9FBK - chain A; structure by X-ray diffraction, 1.70 A resolution.

Chain A:
Name: Hypothetical (Diheme) protein
Source organism: Candidatus Kuenenia
UniProtKB: Q1PZE6 (Q1PZE6_KUEST); residue numbers follow UniProt; this construct covers 1-316
Sequence (316 residues; row label = number of the first residue in the row):
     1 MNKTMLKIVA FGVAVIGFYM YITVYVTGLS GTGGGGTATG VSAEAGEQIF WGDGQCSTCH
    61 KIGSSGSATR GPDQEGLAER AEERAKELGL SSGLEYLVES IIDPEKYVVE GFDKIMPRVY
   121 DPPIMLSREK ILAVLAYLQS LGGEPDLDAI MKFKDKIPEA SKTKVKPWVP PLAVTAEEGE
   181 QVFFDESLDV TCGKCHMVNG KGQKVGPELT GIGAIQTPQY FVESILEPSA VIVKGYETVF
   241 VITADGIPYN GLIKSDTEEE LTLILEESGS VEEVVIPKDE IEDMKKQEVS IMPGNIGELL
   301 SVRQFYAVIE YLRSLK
Not modelled in the structure: 1-38
Covalent attachments: heme c (HEC) linked to C56, C59, C192, C195
Bound ions: heme c Fe site 1: H60, M116; Ca2+ site 1: S91, E95, E272; Ca2+ site 2: P104, Y107 (together with heme c); heme c Fe site 2: H196, M292; Ca2+ site 3: P228, V231 (together with heme c); Ca2+ site 4: E259, D279; Ca2+ site 5 near E266 (its only coordinating residue here)
Small-molecule neighbours:
  - heme c (HEC), molecule 1: G54, Q55, T58, H60, R70, G71, P72, Q74, L77, R80, R84, Y96, L97, S100, I101, P104, Y107, V108, V109, F112, D113, I115, M116, P117, V119, L126, V134, L138, I215, Q216
  - heme c (HEC), molecule 2: R70, I115, F183, V190, T191, H196, V205, G206, P207, L209, I212, Y220, F221, S224, I225, P228, V231, I232, V233, Y236, L252, E266, V271, S290, I291, M292, P293, I296, L300, V308, L312
From the paper describing this entry:
  - conformationally variable residues (side-chain flip): R70

Summary:
Covalently linked heme c: at C56 and C192. H60 and M116 form the heme c Fe site 1. S91, E95 and E272
coordinate Ca2+ site 1. The paper reports conformational variability at R70.
Chain A is Hypothetical (Diheme) protein (Candidatus Kuenenia); the structure, Diheme cytochrome c Kustd1711
from Kuenenia stuttgartiensis, without glycerol cryoprotectant, was determined by X-ray diffraction (same
publication as 7ZS0, 7ZS1 and 7ZS2).
